PDB entry 7MK6 | X-ray diffraction, 3.10 A resolution | chains A and B of the 3 polymer chains in the assembly

Chain A:
Name: Fab heavy chain
From: synthetic construct
Notes: antibody fragment or engineered binder
Amino-acid sequence (229 residues; row label = number of the first residue in the row):
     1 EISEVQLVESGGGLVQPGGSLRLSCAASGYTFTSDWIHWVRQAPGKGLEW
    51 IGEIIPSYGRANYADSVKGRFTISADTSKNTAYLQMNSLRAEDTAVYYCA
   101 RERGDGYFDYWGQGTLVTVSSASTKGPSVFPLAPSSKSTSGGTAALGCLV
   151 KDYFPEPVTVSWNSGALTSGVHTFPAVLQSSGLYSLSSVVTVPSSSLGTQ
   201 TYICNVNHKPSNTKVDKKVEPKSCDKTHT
Not modelled in the structure: 1-4, 135-140, 156, 198, 222-229
Cystine bridges: Cys25-Cys99, Cys148-Cys204

Chain B:
Name: Fab light chain
From: synthetic construct
Notes: antibody fragment or engineered binder
Amino-acid sequence (215 residues; each row starts with the number of its first residue):
     1 SDIQMTQSPSSLSASVGDRVTITCRASQSIGTDIHWYQQKPGKAPKLLIK
    51 YASESISGVPSRFSGSRSGTDFTLTISSLQPEDFATYYCQQSNRWPFTFG
   101 QGTKVEIKRTVAAPSVFIFPPSDSQLKSGTASVVCLLNNFYPREAKVQWK
   151 VDNALQSGNSQESVTEQDSKDSTYSLSSTLTLSKADYEKHKVYACEVTHQ
   201 GLSSPVTKSFNRGEC
Not modelled in the structure: 1, 53, 194, 199-215
Cystine bridges: Cys24-Cys89, Cys135-Cys195

Interface between chain A and chain B:
Contacting residue pairs (67; chain A residue first):
  His38(A) with Phe97(B)
  Val40(A) with Phe99(B), hydrophobic
  Gln42(A) with Gln39(B), hydrogen bond
  Lys46(A) with Tyr88(B)
  Gly47(A) with Tyr88(B)
  Leu48(A) with Gln39(B); Pro45(B), hydrophobic; Tyr88(B), hydrophobic; Phe99(B), hydrophobic
  Trp50(A) with Trp95(B), hydrophobic; Pro96(B), hydrophobic
  Glu53(A) with Trp95(B), hydrogen bond
  Asn62(A) with Trp95(B)
  Tyr63(A) with Trp95(B)
  Tyr98(A) with Gln39(B), hydrogen bond; Lys43(B), hydrogen bond (side chain-backbone); Ala44(B), hydrophobic
  Glu102(A) with Phe97(B)
  Asp105(A) with Tyr51(B), hydrogen bond (backbone-side chain)
  Gly106(A) with His35(B), hydrogen bond (backbone-side chain); Gln90(B); Ser92(B); Phe97(B)
  Tyr107(A) with His35(B); Tyr37(B); Leu47(B), hydrophobic; Lys50(B), hydrogen bond; Tyr51(B), hydrophobic; Gln90(B)
  Phe108(A) with Tyr37(B), hydrogen bond (backbone-side chain); Leu47(B); Phe97(B), hydrophobic; Phe99(B), hydrophobic
  Trp111(A) with Tyr37(B), hydrophobic; Ala44(B), hydrophobic; Pro45(B), hydrogen bond (side chain-backbone)
  Phe130(A) with Ser122(B), hydrogen bond (backbone-side chain); Ser124(B); Gln125(B)
  Pro131(A) with Ser122(B), hydrogen bond (backbone-side chain)
  Leu132(A) with Phe119(B), hydrophobic
  Ala133(A) with Phe119(B)
  Thr143(A) with Phe117(B)
  Ala144(A) with Phe117(B), hydrophobic
  Ala145(A) with Phe117(B), hydrophobic; Phe119(B)
  Leu146(A) with Phe119(B), hydrophobic
  Gly147(A) with Phe119(B)
  Lys151(A) with Ser132(B)
  His172(A) with Asn138(B); Asn139(B); Asp168(B); Ser175(B), hydrogen bond
  Phe174(A) with Leu136(B), hydrophobic; Ser163(B); Thr165(B); Ser175(B); Leu176(B); Ser177(B)
  Pro175(A) with Ser163(B), hydrogen bond (backbone-side chain); Val164(B)
  Val177(A) with Glu162(B); Ser163(B)
  Gln179(A) with Gln161(B)
  Ser187(A) with Val134(B)
  Val189(A) with Leu136(B), hydrophobic
  Thr191(A) with Asn138(B), hydrogen bond
Other interface residues (no listed pair), chain A (42 interface residues in all): Glu49, Asp109, Gly112, Pro134, Leu149, Ser180, Ser185
Other interface residues (no listed pair), chain B (42 interface residues in all): Gln101, Pro120, Ser128, Thr130, Asn159, Thr179, Thr181

Overview:
The chain A/chain B interface involves 42 residues from each chain, with 14 hydrogen bonds. Polar pairs
include Gln42(A)-Gln39(B), Glu53(A)-Trp95(B) and Tyr98(A)-Gln39(B).
Chain A is Fab heavy chain and chain B is Fab light chain, both from synthetic construct; the structure, KcsA
open gate E71V mutant with sodium, was determined by X-ray diffraction (same publication as 7MHR, 7MHX, 7MJT
and 7MUB).
